Entry 4JYA (X-ray diffraction, 3.10 A resolution); this record covers chains A and T of the 23 polymer chains in the assembly.

[Chain A]
Molecule: 16S ribosomal RNA
From: Thermus thermophilus
Sequence (1516 nucleotides; numbered 6 to 1521; the number before each row is that of its first residue):
     6 UGGAGAGUUUGAUCCUGGCUCAGGGUGAACGCUGGCGGCGUGCCUAAGAC
    56 AUGCAAGUCGUGCGGGCCGCGGGAUUUUACUCCGUGGUCAGCGGCGGACG
   106 GGUGAGUAACGCGUGGGUGACCUACCCGGAAGAGGGGGACAACCCGGGGA
   156 AACUCGGGCUAAUCCCCCAUGUGGACCCGCCCCUUGGGGUGUGUCCAAAG
   206 GGCUUUGCCCGCUUCCGGAUGGGCCCGCGUCCCAUCAGCUAGUUGGUGGG
   256 GUAAUGGCCCACCAAGGCGACGACGGGUAGCCGGUCUGAGAGGAUGGCCG
   306 GCCACAGGGGCACUGAGACACGGGCCCCACUCCUACGGGAGGCAGCAGUU
   356 AGGAAUCUUCCGCAAUGGGCGCAAGCCUGACGGAGCGACGCCGCUUGGAG
   406 GAAGAAGCCCUUCGGGGUGUAAACUCCUGAACCCGGGACGAAACCCCCGA
   456 CGAGGGGACUGACGGUACCGGGGUAAUAGCGCCGGCCAACUCCGUGCCAG
   506 CAGCCGCGGUAAUACGGAGGGCGCGAGCGUUACCCGGAUUCACUGGGCGU
   556 AAAGGGCGUGUAGGCGGCCUGGGGCGUCCCAUGUGAAAGACCACGGCUCA
   606 ACCGUGGGGGAGCGUGGGAUACGCUCAGGCUAGACGGUGGGAGAGGGUGG
   656 UGGAAUUCCCGGAGUAGCGGUGAAAUGCGCAGAUACCGGGAGGAACGCCG
   706 AUGGCGAAGGCAGCCACCUGGUCCACCCGUGACGCUGAGGCGCGAAAGCG
   756 UGGGGAGCAAACCGGAUUAGAUACCCGGGUAGUCCACGCCCUAAACGAUG
   806 CGCGCUAGGUCUCUGGGUCUCCUGGGGGCCGAAGCUAACGCGUUAAGCGC
   856 GCCGCCUGGGGAGUACGGCCGCAAGGCUGAAACUCAAAGGAAUUGACGGG
   906 GGCCCGCACAAGCGGUGGAGCAUGUGGUUUAAUUCGAAGCAACGCGAAGA
   956 ACCUUACCAGGCCUUGACAUGCUAGGGAACCCGGGUGAAAGCCUGGGGUG
  1006 CCCCGCGAGGGGAGCCCUAGCACAGGUGCUGCAUGGCCGUCGUCAGCUCG
  1056 UGCCGUGAGGUGUUGGGUUAAGUCCCGCAACGAGCGCAACCCCCGCCGUU
  1106 AGUUGCCAGCGGUUCGGCCGGGCACUCUAACGGGACUGCCCGCGAAAGCG
  1156 GGAGGAAGGAGGGGACGACGUCUGGUCAGCAUGGCCCUUACGGCCUGGGC
  1206 GACACACGUGCUACAAUGCCCACUACAAAGCGAUGCCACCCGGCAACGGG
  1256 GAGCUAAUCGCAAAAAGGUGGGCCCAGUUCGGAUUGGGGUCUGCAACCCG
  1306 ACCCCAUGAAGCCGGAAUCGCUAGUAAUCGCGGAUCAGCCAUGCCGCGGU
  1356 GAAUACGUUCCCGGGCCUUGUACACACCGCCCGUCACGCCAUGGGAGCGG
  1406 GCUCUACCCGAAGUCGCCGGGAGCCUACGGGCAGGCGCCGAGGGUAGGGC
  1456 CCGUGACUGGGGCGAAGUCGUAACAAGGUAGCUGUACCGGAAGGUGCGGC
  1506 UGGAUCACCUCCUUUC
Sequence notes: conflict A79 (G131378 in 55771382)
Small-molecule neighbours:
  - Mg2+ (MG), molecule 1: G12, U13, G22, G23, C24
  - Mg2+ (MG), molecule 2: U13, U14, C510, G511, A892
  - Mg2+ (MG), molecule 3: U14, U15, G16, A17
  - Mg2+ (MG), molecule 4: U14, A893, G894
  - Mg2+ (MG), molecule 5: U21, G22, A547, G551, G552, A557
  - Mg2+ (MG), molecule 6: C502, G514, A1470
  - Mg2+ (MG), molecule 7: U555, A556, A557, A558
  - Mg2+ (MG), molecule 8: G941, A942, G1180, U1181
  - Mg2+ (MG), molecule 9: G1036, C1037, U1178, G1179, G1180, U1181
  - Mg2+ (MG), molecule 10: G1036, G1040, G1041, C1042, G1180, U1181
  - Mg2+ (MG), molecule 11: C1037, U1178, G1179, G1180
  - Mg2+ (MG), molecule 12: G1384, C1385, C1386
  - paromomycin (PAR): G1388, U1389, C1390, A1391, C1392, G1467, C1468, G1469, A1470, A1471, G1472, U1473, C1474

[Chain T]
Protein: 30S ribosomal protein S20
From: Thermus thermophilus
Reference sequence: P80380 (RS20_THET8); residue numbers follow UniProt; this construct covers 8-106
Amino-acid sequence (99 residues; each row starts with the number of its first residue):
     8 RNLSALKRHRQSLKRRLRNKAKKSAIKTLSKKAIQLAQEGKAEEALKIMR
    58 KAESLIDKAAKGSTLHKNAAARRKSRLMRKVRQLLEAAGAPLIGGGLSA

[Chain A / chain T interface]
Pairs across the interface - 92 pairs, chain A then chain T:
  G62(A) - Leu10(T)  phosphate contact
  G96(A) - Arg17(T)  salt bridge to the phosphate
  C97(A) - Lys14(T)  phosphate contact
  C97(A) - Arg17(T)  salt bridge to the phosphate
  C97(A) - Lys21(T)  phosphate contact
  G98(A) - Lys14(T)  hydrogen bond to the base
  G98(A) - Gln18(T)  phosphate contact
  G98(A) - Lys21(T)  salt bridge to the phosphate
  G99(A) - Arg22(T)  salt bridge to the phosphate
  C100(A) - Arg15(T)  base contact
  G101(A) - Arg15(T)  hydrogen bond to the base
  G102(A) - Arg15(T)  base contact
  C127(A) - Lys74(T)  phosphate contact
  C127(A) - Asn75(T)  phosphate contact
  U128(A) - Lys74(T)  salt bridge to the phosphate
  C170(A) - Arg25(T)  sugar contact
  C170(A) - Lys29(T)  phosphate contact
  C171(A) - Lys29(T)  salt bridge to the phosphate
  C172(A) - Lys65(T)  salt bridge to the phosphate
  C173(A) - Lys65(T)  salt bridge to the phosphate
  A180(A) - Glu60(T)  base contact
  A180(A) - Ala78(T)  phosphate contact
  A180(A) - Lys81(T)  hydrogen bond to the base
  C181(A) - Ala78(T)  sugar contact
  C181(A) - Lys81(T)  sugar contact
  C181(A) - Ser82(T)  hydrogen bond to the phosphate
  C181(A) - Met85(T)  hydrogen bond to the sugar
  C182(A) - Ser82(T)  hydrogen bond to the phosphate
  C182(A) - Met85(T)  sugar contact
  C182(A) - Arg89(T)  hydrogen bond to the sugar
  C182(A) - Leu104(T)  base contact
  C182(A) - Ser105(T)  hydrogen bond to the base
  C183(A) - Arg89(T)  hydrogen bond to the sugar
  C183(A) - Ser105(T)  base contact
  U197(A) - Ser105(T)  hydrogen bond to the base
  G198(A) - Gly102(T)  hydrogen bond to the sugar
  G198(A) - Gly103(T)  hydrogen bond to the base
  G198(A) - Leu104(T)  hydrogen bond to the sugar
  G198(A) - Ser105(T)  hydrogen bond to the base
  U199(A) - Arg57(T)  phosphate contact
  U199(A) - Glu60(T)  hydrogen bond to the sugar
  U199(A) - Gly102(T)  sugar contact
  U199(A) - Gly103(T)  sugar contact
  C200(A) - Arg57(T)  phosphate contact
  C200(A) - Glu60(T)  sugar contact
  C200(A) - Ser61(T)  hydrogen bond to the phosphate
  C200(A) - Asp64(T)  hydrogen bond to the sugar
  C200(A) - Lys81(T)  base contact
  C201(A) - Ser61(T)  hydrogen bond to the phosphate
  C201(A) - Asp64(T)  sugar contact
  C201(A) - Lys65(T)  phosphate contact
  C201(A) - Lys68(T)  phosphate contact
  A202(A) - Lys65(T)  phosphate contact
  A202(A) - Lys68(T)  salt bridge to the phosphate
  A203(A) - Lys68(T)  salt bridge to the phosphate
  G255(A) - Arg83(T)  salt bridge to the phosphate
  G256(A) - Arg83(T)  hydrogen bond to the base
  U257(A) - Arg79(T)  salt bridge to the phosphate
  U257(A) - Arg80(T)  salt bridge to the phosphate
  U257(A) - Arg83(T)  base contact
  A258(A) - Lys74(T)  sugar contact
  A258(A) - Asn75(T)  phosphate contact
  A258(A) - Ala76(T)  phosphate contact
  A258(A) - Arg79(T)  salt bridge to the phosphate
  A259(A) - Asn75(T)  phosphate contact
  A259(A) - Arg79(T)  salt bridge to the phosphate
  C318(A) - Arg23(T)  sugar contact
  U319(A) - Ser19(T)  sugar contact
  U319(A) - Arg22(T)  phosphate contact
  U319(A) - Arg23(T)  sugar contact
  U319(A) - Asn26(T)  hydrogen bond to the phosphate
  G320(A) - Arg22(T)  salt bridge to the phosphate
  G320(A) - Asn26(T)  hydrogen bond to the phosphate
  G320(A) - Ser70(T)  hydrogen bond to the phosphate
  A321(A) - Ser70(T)  hydrogen bond to the phosphate
  G328(A) - Leu10(T)  phosphate contact
  G329(A) - His16(T)  hydrogen bond to the sugar
  A345(A) - Arg8(T)  phosphate contact
  G1421(A) - Lys34(T)  salt bridge to the phosphate
  C1422(A) - Lys38(T)  salt bridge to the phosphate
  G1434(A) - Leu36(T)  sugar contact
  G1434(A) - Lys39(T)  hydrogen bond to the phosphate
  G1435(A) - Thr35(T)  hydrogen bond to the phosphate
  G1435(A) - Lys39(T)  salt bridge to the phosphate
  G1436(A) - Ala28(T)  phosphate contact
  G1436(A) - Ser31(T)  phosphate contact
  G1436(A) - Ala32(T)  sugar contact
  G1436(A) - Thr35(T)  hydrogen bond to the phosphate
  C1437(A) - Lys27(T)  salt bridge to the phosphate
  C1437(A) - Ala28(T)  phosphate contact
  C1437(A) - Ser31(T)  hydrogen bond to the phosphate
  A1438(A) - Lys27(T)  salt bridge to the phosphate
Other interface residues (no listed pair), chain A (54 interface residues in all): C169, G196, U219, G254, G327, G346, U1419, C1420, C1423, G1424
Other interface residues (no listed pair), chain T (50 interface residues in all): Ala12, Leu24, Arg86, Gly101, Ala106

[Summary]
The interface between chain A and chain T involves 54 residues on one side and 50 on the other; the contacts
include 28 hydrogen bonds and 21 salt bridges. Polar pairs include G98(A)-Lys14(T), G101(A)-Arg15(T) and
A180(A)-Lys81(T). Chain A binds 12 copies of Mg2+ and paromomycin.
Here chain A is 16S ribosomal RNA and chain T is 30S ribosomal protein S20, both from Thermus thermophilus.
Entry 4JYA (Crystal structures of pseudouridinilated stop codons with ASLs) was determined by X-ray
diffraction (same publication as 4JV5 and 4K0K).
